Entry 2BPH (X-ray diffraction, 2.20 A resolution); this record covers chains A and B.

Chain A (and B):
Name: Dectin-1
From: Mus musculus
Notes: fragment: extracellular beta-glucan recognition domain, residues 113-244; chain B of this document is another copy of the same molecule, construct and numbering; everything in this record applies to it too
UniProtKB: Q6QLQ4 (Q6QLQ4_MOUSE); residues 113-244 here = UniProt positions 113-244
Amino-acid sequence (140 residues; numbered 112 to 251; the number before each row is that of its first residue):
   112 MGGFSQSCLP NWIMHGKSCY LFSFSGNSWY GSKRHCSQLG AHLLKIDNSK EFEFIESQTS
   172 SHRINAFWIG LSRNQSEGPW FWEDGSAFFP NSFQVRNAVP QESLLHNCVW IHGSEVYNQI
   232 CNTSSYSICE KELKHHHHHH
Unresolved in the structure: 112-116, 246-251
Disulfides: C119-C130, C147-C240, C219-C232
Metal / ion sites: Mg2+: K156, D158, E162, E241
What the authors report for this chain:
  - Mg2+ coordination: K156, D158, E162, E241
  - post-translational modification sites: N185 (citing earlier work)

How chain A and chain B interact:
Pairs across the interface (27):
  Q117(A) - S171(B)
  Q117(A) - S172(B)
  S118(A) - S172(B)
  C119(A) - S172(B)  hydrogen bond (backbone-backbone)
  C119(A) - H173(B)  hydrogen bond (backbone-side chain)
  L120(A) - H173(B)
  P121(A) - F135(B)  hydrophobic
  P121(A) - H173(B)
  N122(A) - F135(B)
  W123(A) - H173(B)  hydrogen bond (backbone-side chain)
  I124(A) - I124(B)  hydrophobic
  I124(A) - Q169(B)
  M125(A) - Q169(B)  hydrogen bond (backbone-side chain)
  M125(A) - S172(B)
  F135(A) - P121(B)  hydrophobic
  F135(A) - N122(B)
  S168(A) - M125(B)
  Q169(A) - I124(B)
  Q169(A) - M125(B)  hydrogen bond (side chain-backbone)
  S172(A) - Q117(B)
  S172(A) - S118(B)
  S172(A) - C119(B)  hydrogen bond (backbone-backbone)
  S172(A) - M125(B)
  H173(A) - C119(B)  hydrogen bond (side chain-backbone)
  H173(A) - L120(B)
  H173(A) - W123(B)  hydrogen bond (side chain-backbone)
  R174(A) - Q117(B)
Interface residues without a listed pair, chain A (16 interface residues in all): S171
Interface residues without a listed pair, chain B (15 interface residues in all): F133

Overview:
16 residues of chain A and 15 residues of chain B are in contact, with 8 hydrogen bonds. Polar pairs include
C119(A)-H173(B), W123(A)-H173(B) and M125(A)-Q169(B). K156(A), D158(A), E162(A) and E241(A) coordinate Mg2+.
From the paper: Mg2+ coordination by K156(A), D158(A) and E162(A) among others; a modification site at
N185(A).
Both chains are Dectin-1 (Mus musculus). Entry 2BPH (Structure of murine dectin-1) was determined by X-ray
diffraction, deposited together with 2CL8, 2BPE and 2BPD.
